Entry 6OET (electron microscopy, 3.40 A resolution); this record covers chains C and M of the 10 polymer chains in the assembly.

Chain C:
Protein: V(D)J recombination-activating protein 1
Organism: Mus musculus
Notes: EC 3.1.-.-, 2.3.2.27
UniProtKB: P15919 (RAG1_MOUSE); numbering as in UniProt (aligned over 1-1040)
Chain sequence (1040 residues; row label = number of the first residue in the row):
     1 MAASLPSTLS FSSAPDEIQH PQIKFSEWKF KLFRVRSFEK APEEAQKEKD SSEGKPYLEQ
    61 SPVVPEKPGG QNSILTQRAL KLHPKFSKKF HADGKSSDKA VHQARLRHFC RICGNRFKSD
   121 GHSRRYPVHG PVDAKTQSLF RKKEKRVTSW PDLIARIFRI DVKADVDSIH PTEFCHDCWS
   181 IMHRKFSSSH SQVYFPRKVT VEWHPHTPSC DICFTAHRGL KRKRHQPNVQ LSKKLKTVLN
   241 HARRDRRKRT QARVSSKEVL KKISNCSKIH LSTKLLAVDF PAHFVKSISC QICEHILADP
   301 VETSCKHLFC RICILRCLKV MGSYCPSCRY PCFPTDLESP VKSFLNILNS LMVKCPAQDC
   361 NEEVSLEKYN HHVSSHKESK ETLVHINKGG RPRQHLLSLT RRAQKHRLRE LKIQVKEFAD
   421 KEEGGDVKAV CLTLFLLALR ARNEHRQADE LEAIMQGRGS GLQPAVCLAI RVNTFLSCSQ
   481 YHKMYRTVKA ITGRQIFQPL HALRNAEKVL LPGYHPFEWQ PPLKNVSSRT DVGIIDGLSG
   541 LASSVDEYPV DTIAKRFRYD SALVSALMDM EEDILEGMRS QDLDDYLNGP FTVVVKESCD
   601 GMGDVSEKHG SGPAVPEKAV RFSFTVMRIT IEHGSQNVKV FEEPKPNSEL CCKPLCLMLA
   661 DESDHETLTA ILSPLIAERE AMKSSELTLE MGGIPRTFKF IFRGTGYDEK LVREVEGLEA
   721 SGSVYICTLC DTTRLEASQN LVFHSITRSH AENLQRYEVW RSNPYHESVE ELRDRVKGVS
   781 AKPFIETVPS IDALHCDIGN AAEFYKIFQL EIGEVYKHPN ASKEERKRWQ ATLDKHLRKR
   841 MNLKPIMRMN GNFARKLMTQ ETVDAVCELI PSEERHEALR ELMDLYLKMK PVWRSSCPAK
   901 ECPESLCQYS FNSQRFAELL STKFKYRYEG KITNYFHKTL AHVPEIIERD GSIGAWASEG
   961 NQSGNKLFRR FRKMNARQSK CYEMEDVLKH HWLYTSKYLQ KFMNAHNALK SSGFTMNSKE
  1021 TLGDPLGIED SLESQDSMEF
Unresolved in the structure: 1-384, 1008-1040
Construct notes: engineered mutation Gln-962 (Glu in P15919)
Swiss-Prot annotation at these positions:
  - zinc finger: Cys-290 to Arg-329 (RING-type), Leu-351 to Lys-380 (RAG1-type)
  - DNA-binding region: Gly-389 to Gln-456 (NBD)
  - binding site (Zn(2+)): Cys-266, His-270, Cys-290, Cys-293, His-295, Cys-305, His-307, Cys-310, Cys-313, Cys-325, Cys-328, Cys-355, Cys-360, His-372, His-376
  - binding site (a divalent metal cation): Asp-600, Asp-708
  - site: Trp-893 (Essential for DNA hairpin formation, participates in base-stacking interactions near the cleavage site)
  - cross-link: Lys-233 (Glycyl lysine isopeptide (Lys-Gly) (interchain with G-Cter in ubiquitin))
  - mutagenesis: Lys-233 (K233M: Abolishes autoubiquitination), His-307 (H307A: Displays lower E3 ligase activity and affects the joining step of V(D)J recombination), Cys-325 (C325G: Loss of E3 ligase activity and affects the joining step of V(D)J recombination), Arg-391 (R391A: Defects in converting nicked products to hairpins; R391L: Impairs DNA-binding and hairpin formation while maintaining some nicking activity), Arg-393 (R393A: Impairs DNA-binding and hairpin formation while maintaining some nicking activity), Arg-401 (R401A: Allows robust hairpin activity), Arg-402 (R402A: Defects in converting nicked products to hairpins), Lys-405 (K405A: Reduced hairpin activity), His-406 (H406A: Allows robust hairpin activity), Arg-407 (R407A: Impairs DNA-binding and reduces hairpin formation without affecting nicking activity), Asn-443 (N443A: Impairs DNA-binding; when associated with A-445), His-445 (H445A: Impairs DNA-binding; when associated with A-443), 22 further mutagenesis entries in UniProt
Ion coordination: Ca2+: Asp-600, Gly-601 (shared with 1 residue of chain G); Zn2+: Cys-727, Cys-730, His-937, His-942
What the authors report for this chain:
  - mutagenesis - E962Q: abolished catalytic activity (disintegration reaction) (citing earlier work)
  - mutagenesis - R848A (2 fold): increased catalytic activity on disintegration
  - mutagenesis - R848A (3 fold): increased catalytic activity (strand-transfer reaction)

Chain M:
Molecule: 41-nt DNA strand
Sequence (41 nucleotides; numbered 17 to 57; the number before each row is that of its first residue):
    17 CACAGTGATG CAAATCAAGT GTGAAGCCAG ACAAAAACCC G
Unresolved in the structure: 56-57

How chain C and chain M interact:
Pairs across the interface (20):
  Arg-440(C) with DC43(M), salt bridge to the phosphate; DC44(M), phosphate contact
  Ala-441(C) with DC44(M), phosphate contact
  Asn-443(C) with DG42(M), base contact; DC43(M), sugar contact
  His-445(C) with DG42(M), hydrogen bond to the phosphate; DC43(M), salt bridge to the phosphate
  Lys-645(C) with DA20(M), salt bridge to the phosphate
  Asn-647(C) with DC19(M), sugar contact
  Ser-648(C) with DA20(M), hydrogen bond to the phosphate
  Leu-650(C) with DA20(M), phosphate contact
  Asn-852(C) with DA18(M), hydrogen bond to the base
  Arg-855(C) with DA18(M), salt bridge to the phosphate
  Pro-891(C) with DC17(M), base contact
  Arg-894(C) with DC17(M), sugar contact; DA18(M), salt bridge to the phosphate
  Ser-896(C) with DC17(M), hydrogen bond to the phosphate
  Glu-901(C) with DC17(M), phosphate contact
  Glu-959(C) with DA18(M), sugar contact
  Ser-963(C) with DA18(M), base contact
Other interface residues (no listed pair), chain C (21 interface residues in all): Leu-437, Phe-475, Pro-646, Glu-649, Ser-895
Other interface residues (no listed pair), chain M (8 interface residues in all): DG21

In short:
21 residues of chain C and 8 residues of chain M are in contact; the contacts include 4 hydrogen bonds and 5
salt bridges. Among the polar pairs are Asn-852(C)/DA18(M), His-445(C)/DG42(M) and Ser-648(C)/DA20(M). From
the paper: E962Q of chain C abolishes catalytic activity (disintegration reaction); R848A of chain C increases
catalytic activity on disintegration.
Here chain C is V(D)J recombination-activating protein 1 (Mus musculus) and chain M is a 41-nt DNA strand.
Entry 6OET (Cryo-EM structure of mouse RAG1/2 STC complex) was determined by electron microscopy, deposited
together with 6OES.
